1WQO - chain A; structure by X-ray diffraction, 1.80 A resolution.

[Chain A]
Protein: Lysozyme
Source organism: Homo sapiens
Notes: EC 3.2.1.17
UniProt: P61626 (LYSC_HUMAN); residues 1-130 here correspond to UniProt positions 19-148 (UniProt number = residue number + 18)
Chain sequence (130 residues; row label = number of the first residue in the row):
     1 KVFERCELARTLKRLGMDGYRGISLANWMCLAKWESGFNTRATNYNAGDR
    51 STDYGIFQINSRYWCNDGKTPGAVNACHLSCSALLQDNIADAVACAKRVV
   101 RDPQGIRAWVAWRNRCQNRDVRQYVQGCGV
Differences from the reference sequence: engineered mutation Phe-38 (Tyr56 in P61626)
Disulfides: Cys-6/Cys-128, Cys-30/Cys-116, Cys-65/Cys-81, Cys-77/Cys-95
Metal / ion sites: Na+: Ser-61, Cys-65, Val-74
Swiss-Prot annotation at these positions:
  - active site: Glu-35, Asp-53

[Overview]
Ser-61, Cys-65 and Val-74 coordinate Na+. From UniProt: active-site residues Glu-35 and Asp-53.
Chain A is Lysozyme (Homo sapiens); the structure, Contribution of hydrogen bonds to the conformational
stability of human lysozyme, was determined by X-ray diffraction together with 1WQM, 1WQN, 1WQP, 1WQQ and 1WQR
from the same study.
